Entry 6W7N (electron microscopy, 3.40 A resolution); this record covers chains A and H of the 15 polymer chains in the assembly.

== Chain A ==
Molecule: 16S rRNA
Organism: Escherichia coli (strain K12)
Sequence (1542 nucleotides; numbered 1 to 1542; the number before each row is that of its first residue):
     1 AAAUUGAAGA GUUUGAUCAU GGCUCAGAUU GAACGCUGGC GGCAGGCCUA ACACAUGCAA
    61 GUCGAACGGU AACAGGAAGA AGCUUGCUUC UUUGCUGACG AGUGGCGGAC GGGUGAGUAA
   121 UGUCUGGGAA ACUGCCUGAU GGAGGGGGAU AACUACUGGA AACGGUAGCU AAUACCGCAU
   181 AACGUCGCAA GACCAAAGAG GGGGACCUUC GGGCCUCUUG CCAUCGGAUG UGCCCAGAUG
   241 GGAUUAGCUA GUAGGUGGGG UAACGGCUCA CCUAGGCGAC GAUCCCUAGC UGGUCUGAGA
   301 GGAUGACCAG CCACACUGGA ACUGAGACAC GGUCCAGACU CCUACGGGAG GCAGCAGUGG
   361 GGAAUAUUGC ACAAUGGGCG CAAGCCUGAU GCAGCCAUGC CGCGUGUAUG AAGAAGGCCU
   421 UCGGGUUGUA AAGUACUUUC AGCGGGGAGG AAGGGAGUAA AGUUAAUACC UUUGCUCAUU
   481 GACGUUACCC GCAGAAGAAG CACCGGCUAA CUCCGUGCCA GCAGCCGCGG UAAUACGGAG
   541 GGUGCAAGCG UUAAUCGGAA UUACUGGGCG UAAAGCGCAC GCAGGCGGUU UGUUAAGUCA
   601 GAUGUGAAAU CCCCGGGCUC AACCUGGGAA CUGCAUCUGA UACUGGCAAG CUUGAGUCUC
   661 GUAGAGGGGG GUAGAAUUCC AGGUGUAGCG GUGAAAUGCG UAGAGAUCUG GAGGAAUACC
   721 GGUGGCGAAG GCGGCCCCCU GGACGAAGAC UGACGCUCAG GUGCGAAAGC GUGGGGAGCA
   781 AACAGGAUUA GAUACCCUGG UAGUCCACGC CGUAAACGAU GUCGACUUGG AGGUUGUGCC
   841 CUUGAGGCGU GGCUUCCGGA GCUAACGCGU UAAGUCGACC GCCUGGGGAG UACGGCCGCA
   901 AGGUUAAAAC UCAAAUGAAU UGACGGGGGC CCGCACAAGC GGUGGAGCAU GUGGUUUAAU
   961 UCGAUGCAAC GCGAAGAACC UUACCUGGUC UUGACAUCCA CGGAAGUUUU CAGAGAUGAG
  1021 AAUGUGCCUU CGGGAACCGU GAGACAGGUG CUGCAUGGCU GUCGUCAGCU CGUGUUGUGA
  1081 AAUGUUGGGU UAAGUCCCGC AACGAGCGCA ACCCUUAUCC UUUGUUGCCA GCGGUCCGGC
  1141 CGGGAACUCA AAGGAGACUG CCAGUGAUAA ACUGGAGGAA GGUGGGGAUG ACGUCAAGUC
  1201 AUCAUGGCCC UUACGACCAG GGCUACACAC GUGCUACAAU GGCGCAUACA AAGAGAAGCG
  1261 ACCUCGCGAG AGCAAGCGGA CCUCAUAAAG UGCGUCGUAG UCCGGAUUGG AGUCUGCAAC
  1321 UCGACUCCAU GAAGUCGGAA UCGCUAGUAA UCGUGGAUCA GAAUGCCACG GUGAAUACGU
  1381 UCCCGGGCCU UGUACACACC GCCCGUCACA CCAUGGGAGU GGGUUGCAAA AGAAGUAGGU
  1441 AGCUUAACCU UCGGGAGGGC GCUUACCACU UUGUGAUUCA UGACUGGGGU GAAGUCGUAA
  1501 CAAGGUAACC GUAGGGGAAC CUGCGGUUGG AUCACCUCCU UA
Unresolved in the structure: 680-710, 783-799, 1397-1506, 1531-1542

== Chain H ==
Molecule: 30S ribosomal protein S8
Organism: Escherichia coli (strain K12)
Reference sequence: P0A7W7 (RS8_ECOLI); residues 0-129 here correspond to UniProt positions 1-130 (UniProt number = residue number + 1)
Chain sequence (130 residues; each row starts with the number of its first residue; numbering starts at 0):
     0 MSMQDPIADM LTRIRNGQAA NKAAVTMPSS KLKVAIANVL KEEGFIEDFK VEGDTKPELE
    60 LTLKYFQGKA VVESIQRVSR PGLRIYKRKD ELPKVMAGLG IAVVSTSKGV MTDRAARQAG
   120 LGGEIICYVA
Unresolved in the structure: 0

== Interface between chain A and chain H ==
Pairs across the interface - 55 pairs, chain A then chain H:
  C586(A) - Gln3(H)  hydrogen bond to the sugar
  C586(A) - Pro80(H)  phosphate contact
  G587(A) - Gln3(H)  sugar contact
  G587(A) - Pro80(H)  phosphate contact
  G587(A) - Arg83(H)  salt bridge to the phosphate
  U589(A) - Pro5(H)  phosphate contact
  U589(A) - Ser29(H)  phosphate contact
  U590(A) - Ser29(H)  phosphate contact
  U590(A) - Lys30(H)  hydrogen bond to the phosphate
  U591(A) - Lys30(H)  salt bridge to the phosphate
  G597(A) - Tyr85(H)  hydrogen bond to the base
  U598(A) - Tyr85(H)  phosphate contact
  C599(A) - Lys86(H)  sugar contact
  C599(A) - Arg87(H)  salt bridge to the phosphate
  C599(A) - Leu120(H)  sugar contact
  C599(A) - Gly121(H)  hydrogen bond to the sugar
  A600(A) - Arg87(H)  phosphate contact
  A600(A) - Lys88(H)  hydrogen bond to the phosphate
  A600(A) - Gly119(H)  sugar contact
  G601(A) - Lys88(H)  salt bridge to the phosphate
  G633(A) - Arg87(H)  salt bridge to the phosphate
  A640(A) - Ser106(H)  hydrogen bond to the sugar
  A640(A) - Lys107(H)  sugar contact
  U641(A) - Ser106(H)  sugar contact
  A642(A) - Ser104(H)  hydrogen bond to the sugar
  A642(A) - Thr105(H)  base contact
  A642(A) - Ser106(H)  base contact
  C643(A) - Lys30(H)  phosphate contact
  C643(A) - Glu123(H)  hydrogen bond to the sugar
  U644(A) - Arg83(H)  sugar contact
  U653(A) - Lys55(H)  phosphate contact
  C756(A) - Met2(H)  sugar contact
  C823(A) - Met2(H)  sugar contact
  G824(A) - Ser1(H)  base contact
  G824(A) - Met2(H)  sugar contact
  A825(A) - Thr11(H)  base contact
  A825(A) - Arg12(H)  hydrogen bond to the sugar
  C826(A) - Arg12(H)  sugar contact
  C826(A) - Asn15(H)  hydrogen bond to the base
  U827(A) - Asn15(H)  sugar contact
  U827(A) - Ala19(H)  sugar contact
  U828(A) - Lys21(H)  salt bridge to the phosphate
  G874(A) - Asn15(H)  base contact
  U875(A) - Thr11(H)  base contact
  U875(A) - Arg14(H)  hydrogen bond to the sugar
  U875(A) - Asn15(H)  hydrogen bond to the base
  C876(A) - Ala7(H)  sugar contact
  C876(A) - Thr11(H)  sugar contact
  C876(A) - Arg14(H)  salt bridge to the phosphate
  G877(A) - Asp4(H)  sugar contact
  G877(A) - Ala7(H)  sugar contact
  G877(A) - Arg79(H)  phosphate contact
  A878(A) - Gln3(H)  hydrogen bond to the sugar
  A878(A) - Arg79(H)  salt bridge to the phosphate
  A878(A) - Pro80(H)  phosphate contact
Other interface residues (no listed pair), chain A (32 interface residues in all): G588, C651, G755
Other interface residues (no listed pair), chain H (37 interface residues in all): Ser28, Leu31, Thr54, Gly81, Gly108, Val109, Gly122

== Summary ==
32 residues of chain A and 37 residues of chain H are in contact; the contacts include 13 hydrogen bonds and 8
salt bridges. Among the polar pairs are G597(A)-Tyr85(H), C826(A)-Asn15(H) and U875(A)-Asn15(H).
Chain A is 16S rRNA and chain H is 30S ribosomal protein S8, both from Escherichia coli (strain K12); the
structure, 30S-Inactive-low-Mg2+ Class A, was determined by electron microscopy (same publication as 6W6K,
6W77, 6W7M and 6W7W).
